9MUA - chains B and E of the 4 polymer chains in the assembly; structure by X-ray diffraction, 1.97 A resolution.

# Chain B (and E)
Molecule: Tautomerase
From: Pseudooceanicola atlanticus
Notes: chain E of this document is another copy of the same molecule, construct and numbering; everything in this record applies to it too
UniProtKB: A0A0A0EFB9 (A0A0A0EFB9_9RHOB); residues 1-186 here correspond to UniProt positions 2-187 (UniProt number = residue number + 1)
Sequence (186 residues; numbered 1 to 186; the number before each row is that of its first residue):
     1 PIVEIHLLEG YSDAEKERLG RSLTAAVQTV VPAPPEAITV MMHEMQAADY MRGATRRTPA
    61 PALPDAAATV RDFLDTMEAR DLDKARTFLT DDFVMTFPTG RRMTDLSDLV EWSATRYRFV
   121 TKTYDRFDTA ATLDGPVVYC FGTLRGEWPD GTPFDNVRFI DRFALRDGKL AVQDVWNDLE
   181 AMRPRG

# How chain B and chain E interact
Contacting residue pairs (126; chain B residue first):
  P1(B) - H6(E)
  I2(B) - E4(E)
  I2(B) - I5(E)
  I2(B) - H6(E)  hydrogen bond (backbone-backbone)
  V3(B) - E4(E)
  V3(B) - I5(E)  hydrophobic
  E4(B) - I2(E)
  E4(B) - V3(E)
  E4(B) - E4(E)  hydrogen bond (backbone-backbone)
  E4(B) - H6(E)  salt bridge
  I5(B) - I2(E)
  I5(B) - V3(E)  hydrophobic
  I5(B) - V27(E)  hydrophobic
  H6(B) - P1(E)
  H6(B) - I2(E)  hydrogen bond (backbone-backbone)
  H6(B) - E4(E)  salt bridge
  Y11(B) - V31(E)
  E15(B) - V30(E)
  R18(B) - T29(E)  hydrogen bond (side chain-backbone)
  R18(B) - V30(E)
  L19(B) - V27(E)  hydrophobic
  L19(B) - V30(E)
  S22(B) - A26(E)
  S22(B) - T29(E)
  L23(B) - L23(E)  hydrophobic
  L23(B) - A26(E)
  T24(B) - L133(E)
  A25(B) - A131(E)
  A26(B) - L19(E)
  A26(B) - S22(E)
  A26(B) - L23(E)  hydrophobic
  V27(B) - L19(E)  hydrophobic
  Q28(B) - L63(E)
  Q28(B) - L133(E)
  T29(B) - R18(E)  hydrogen bond (backbone-side chain)
  T29(B) - S22(E)
  T29(B) - L63(E)
  T29(B) - A131(E)
  V30(B) - E15(E)
  V30(B) - R18(E)
  V30(B) - L19(E)
  V30(B) - A62(E)
  V30(B) - L63(E)  hydrogen bond (backbone-backbone)
  V31(B) - Y11(E)
  P32(B) - A60(E)  hydrophobic
  P32(B) - P61(E)
  P32(B) - L63(E)  hydrophobic
  E36(B) - R52(E)
  A37(B) - R52(E)
  Y50(B) - P1(E)
  R52(B) - A37(E)
  A60(B) - P32(E)  hydrophobic
  P61(B) - P32(E)
  A62(B) - V30(E)
  L63(B) - Q28(E)
  L63(B) - V30(E)  hydrogen bond (backbone-backbone)
  T96(B) - R158(E)
  F97(B) - R158(E)
  P98(B) - R158(E)
  P98(B) - D178(E)
  T99(B) - D178(E)  hydrogen bond (backbone-side chain)
  T99(B) - A181(E)
  T99(B) - M182(E)
  G100(B) - R158(E)
  G100(B) - D178(E)
  R126(B) - T132(E)
  R126(B) - D134(E)  salt bridge
  R126(B) - V137(E)
  R126(B) - R162(E)
  D128(B) - V137(E)
  D128(B) - Y139(E)  hydrogen bond
  D128(B) - R162(E)  salt bridge
  T129(B) - A130(E)
  A130(B) - T129(E)
  A131(B) - A25(E)
  A131(B) - A26(E)
  A131(B) - T29(E)
  T132(B) - A25(E)
  T132(B) - Q28(E)
  T132(B) - R126(E)
  T132(B) - D128(E)
  L133(B) - R21(E)
  L133(B) - T24(E)
  L133(B) - Q28(E)  hydrogen bond (backbone-side chain)
  L133(B) - P35(E)
  D134(B) - R126(E)  salt bridge
  G135(B) - Q28(E)
  P136(B) - Q28(E)
  V137(B) - D128(E)
  Y139(B) - D128(E)  hydrogen bond
  Y139(B) - Y139(E)  hydrophobic
  Y139(B) - F141(E)
  Y139(B) - I160(E)  hydrophobic
  F141(B) - Y139(E)
  F141(B) - R162(E)
  F141(B) - W176(E)  hydrophobic
  R158(B) - T96(E)
  R158(B) - F97(E)
  R158(B) - P98(E)
  R158(B) - G100(E)
  R158(B) - V175(E)  hydrogen bond (side chain-backbone)
  R158(B) - W176(E)
  F159(B) - W176(E)
  I160(B) - Y139(E)  hydrophobic
  I160(B) - I160(E)  hydrophobic
  I160(B) - W176(E)  hydrophobic
  R162(B) - R126(E)
  R162(B) - D128(E)  salt bridge
  R162(B) - F141(E)
  D174(B) - R158(E)
  V175(B) - R158(E)  hydrogen bond (backbone-side chain)
  W176(B) - F141(E)  hydrophobic
  W176(B) - R158(E)
  W176(B) - F159(E)
  W176(B) - I160(E)  hydrophobic
  W176(B) - W176(E)  hydrophobic
  N177(B) - N177(E)
  D178(B) - P98(E)
  D178(B) - T99(E)  hydrogen bond (side chain-backbone)
  D178(B) - G100(E)
  E180(B) - E180(E)
  E180(B) - A181(E)
  A181(B) - T99(E)
  A181(B) - E180(E)
  M182(B) - T99(E)
  R185(B) - R185(E)
Also at the interface, not in a pair above, chain B (61 interface residues in all): R21
Also at the interface, not in a pair above, chain E (60 interface residues in all): E36, P64, D174

# Overview
Chain B and chain E form an interface of 61 and 60 residues respectively; the contacts include 14 hydrogen
bonds and 6 salt bridges. Polar pairs include E4(B)-H6(E), R126(B)-D134(E) and D128(B)-R162(E).
Both chains are Tautomerase (Pseudooceanicola atlanticus). Entry 9MUA (4OT-SnoaL from P. atlanticus - Apo
form) was determined by X-ray diffraction.
